2XOV - chain A; structure by X-ray diffraction, 1.65 A resolution.

[Chain A]
Molecule: Rhomboid protease glpg
Source organism: Escherichia coli
Notes: EC 3.4.21.105; fragment: core tm domain, residues 91-271
UniProtKB: P09391 (GLPG_ECOLI); numbering as in UniProt (aligned over 91-271)
Chain sequence (181 residues; row label = number of the first residue in the row):
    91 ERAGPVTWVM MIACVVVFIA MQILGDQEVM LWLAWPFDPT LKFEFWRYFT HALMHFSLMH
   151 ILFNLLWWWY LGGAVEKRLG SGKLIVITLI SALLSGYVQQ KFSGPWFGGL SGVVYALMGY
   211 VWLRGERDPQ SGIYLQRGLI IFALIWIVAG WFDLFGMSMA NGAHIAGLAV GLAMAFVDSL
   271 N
Curated features (UniProtKB/Swiss-Prot):
  - active site: Ser201 (Nucleophile), His254
  - mutagenesis: Asn154 (N154A: Reduced catalytic activity), Gly199 (G199C: Loss of catalytic activity), Ser201 (S201A/C: Loss of catalytic activity), His254 (H254A/C: Loss of catalytic activity)
Reported in the primary citation:
  - catalytic residues: His254
  - contacts within the chain: Ser201-His254 (hydrogen bond), His150-Ser201 (water-mediated contact), Tyr205-His254 (pi stacking)
  - conformationally variable residues (loop rearrangement): Met247, Met249
  - mutagenesis - A253I, A253L, A253T, A253V: decreased catalytic activity on wild-type TatA
  - mutagenesis - A253I: unchanged catalytic activity on TatAA8G
  - specificity-determining residues: Ala253
  - specificity-determining residues: Trp157, Val204, Tyr205, Trp236 (proposed by the authors, not directly observed)

[Overview]
Curated annotation (UniProt) lists active-site residues Ser201 and His254 and 4 mutagenesis sites. From the
paper: the catalytic residue His254; A253I, A253L and A253T, among others, reduce catalytic activity on
wild-type TatA.
Chain A is Rhomboid protease glpg (Escherichia coli); the structure, Crystal Structure of E.coli rhomboid
protease GlpG, native enzyme, was determined by X-ray diffraction (same publication as 2XOW).
